PDB entry 8ZF9 | electron microscopy, 2.56 A resolution | chains A and R of the 6 polymer chains in the assembly

[Chain A]
Protein: Guanine nucleotide-binding protein G(s) subunit alpha isoforms short
Source organism: Homo sapiens
Chain sequence (361 residues; each row starts with the number of its first residue; note: 33 numbers in that range are skipped by the numbering (no residue carries them; nothing is unmodelled there)):
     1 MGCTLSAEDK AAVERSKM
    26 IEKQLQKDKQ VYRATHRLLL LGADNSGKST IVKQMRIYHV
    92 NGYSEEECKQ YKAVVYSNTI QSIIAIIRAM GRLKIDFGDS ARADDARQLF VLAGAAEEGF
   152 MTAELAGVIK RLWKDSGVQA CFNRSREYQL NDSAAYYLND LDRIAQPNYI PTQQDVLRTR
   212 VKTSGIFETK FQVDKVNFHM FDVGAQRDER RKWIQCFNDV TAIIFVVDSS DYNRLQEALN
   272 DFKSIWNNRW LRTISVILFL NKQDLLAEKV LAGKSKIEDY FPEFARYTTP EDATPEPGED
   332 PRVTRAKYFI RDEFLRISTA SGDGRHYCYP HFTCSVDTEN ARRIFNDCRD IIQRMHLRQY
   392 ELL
Disordered / not traced: 1-3, 92-211

[Chain R]
Protein: G-protein coupled receptor 4
Source organism: Mus musculus
Reference sequence: Q8BUD0 (GPR4_MOUSE); numbering as in UniProt (aligned over 1-365)
Chain sequence (365 residues; each row starts with the number of its first residue):
     1 MDNSTGTGEG CHVDSRVDHL FPPSLYIFVI GVGLPTNCLA LWAAYRQVRQ HNELGVYLMN
    61 LSIADLLYIC TLPLWVDYFL HHDNWIHGPG SCKLFGFIFY SNIYISIAFL CCISVDRYLA
   121 VAHPLRFARL RRVKTAVAVS SVVWATELGA NSAPLFHDEL FRDRYNHTFC FEKFPMERWV
   181 AWMNLYRVFV GFLFPWALML LCYRGILRAV QSSVSTERQE KVKIKRLALS LIAIVLVCFA
   241 PYHALLLSRS AVYLGRPWDC GFEERVFSAY HSSLAFTSLN CVADPILYCL VNEGARSDVA
   301 KALHNLLRFL ASNKPQEMAN ASLTLETPLT SKRSTTGKSS GAVWAVPPTA QGDQVPLKVL
   361 LPPAQ
Disordered / not traced: 1-12, 306-365

[Interface between chain A and chain R]
Contacting residue pairs (48; chain A residue first):
  Gln31(A) with Arg132(R)
  Gln35(A) with Arg132(R)
  Arg38(A) with Ala128(R), hydrogen bond (side chain-backbone); Arg132(R)
  His41(A) with Leu125(R)
  Asp225(A) with Arg126(R), hydrogen bond (backbone-side chain)
  Val227(A) with Leu125(R); Arg126(R)
  Tyr358(A) with Val214(R); Ser215(R)
  Tyr360(A) with Ser215(R)
  Phe376(A) with Leu125(R), hydrophobic; Arg126(R)
  Arg380(A) with Ala122(R), hydrogen bond (side chain-backbone); Leu125(R)
  Asp381(A) with Ser213(R); Val214(R), hydrogen bond (side chain-backbone); Ser215(R), hydrogen bond
  Ile383(A) with Pro124(R), hydrophobic; Leu125(R), hydrophobic
  Gln384(A) with Val121(R), hydrogen bond (side chain-backbone); Ala209(R); Ser213(R), hydrogen bond
  Arg385(A) with Ser215(R), hydrogen bond (side chain-backbone); Thr216(R); Glu220(R), salt bridge
  His387(A) with Ala120(R), hydrogen bond (side chain-backbone); Pro124(R); Arg131(R)
  Leu388(A) with Val121(R), hydrophobic; Val210(R), hydrophobic; Ile224(R), hydrophobic
  Gln390(A) with Asn52(R)
  Tyr391(A) with Glu53(R), hydrogen bond; Leu54(R), hydrophobic; Asp116(R); Arg117(R), hydrogen bond (backbone-side chain); Ala120(R), hydrophobic; Arg131(R), hydrogen bond
  Glu392(A) with Gln47(R); Leu54(R); Arg117(R); Asn292(R), hydrogen bond
  Leu393(A) with Val121(R), hydrophobic; Ile206(R), hydrophobic; Ile224(R); Leu227(R)
  Leu394(A) with Ile224(R), hydrophobic
Other interface residues (no listed pair), chain A (23 interface residues in all): Lys226, Cys379
Other interface residues (no listed pair), chain R (29 interface residues in all): Tyr203, Ser212, Ala295

[In short]
The interface between chain A and chain R involves 23 residues on one side and 29 on the other, with 13
hydrogen bonds and 1 salt bridge. Among the polar pairs are Arg385(A)-Glu220(R), Arg38(A)-Ala128(R) and
Asp225(A)-Arg126(R).
Here chain A is Guanine nucleotide-binding protein G(s) subunit alpha isoforms short (Homo sapiens) and chain
R is G-protein coupled receptor 4 (Mus musculus). Entry 8ZF9 (Cryo-EM structure of the mmGPR4-Gs complex in
pH7.2) was determined by electron microscopy together with 8ZD1, 8ZF6, 8ZFA, 8ZFC and 9JVG from the same
study.
